8KCY - chains J and K of the 12 polymer chains in the assembly; structure by electron microscopy, 2.80 A resolution.

[Chain J]
Molecule: 193-nt DNA strand
Organism: synthetic construct
Sequence (193 nucleotides; row label = number of the first residue in the row; numbers below 1 keep their minus sign (DA-96 is residue -96)):
   -96 ATCACGTAAT ATTGGCCAGC TAGGATCACA ATCCCGGTGC CGAGGCCGCT CAATTGGTCG
   -36 TAGACAGCTC TAGCACCGCT TAAACGCACG TACGGATTCC GTACGTGCGT TTAAGCGGTG
    24 CTAGAGCTGT CTACGACCAA TTGAGCGGCC TCGGCACCGG GATTGTGATC CTAGCTGGCC
    84 AATATTACGT GAT

[Chain K]
Protein: Protein DEK
Organism: Homo sapiens
UniProt: P35659 (DEK_HUMAN); residues 1-375 here = UniProt positions 1-375
Amino-acid sequence (379 residues; numbered -3 to 375; the number before each row is that of its first residue; numbers below 1 keep their minus sign (Gly-3 is residue -3)):
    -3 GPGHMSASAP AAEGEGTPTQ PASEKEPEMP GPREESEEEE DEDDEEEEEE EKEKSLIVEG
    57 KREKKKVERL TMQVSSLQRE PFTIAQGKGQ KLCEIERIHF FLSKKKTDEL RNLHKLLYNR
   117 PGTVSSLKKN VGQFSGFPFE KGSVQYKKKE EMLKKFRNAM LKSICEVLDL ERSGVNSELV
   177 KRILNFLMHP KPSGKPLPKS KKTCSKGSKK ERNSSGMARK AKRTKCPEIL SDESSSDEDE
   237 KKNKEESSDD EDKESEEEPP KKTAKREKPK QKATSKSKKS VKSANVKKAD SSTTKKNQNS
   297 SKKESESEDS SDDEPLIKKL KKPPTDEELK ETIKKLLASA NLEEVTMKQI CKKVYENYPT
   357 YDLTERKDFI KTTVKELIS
Not modelled in the structure: -3 to 51, 69-77, 189-375
Differences from the reference sequence: expression tag (-3 to 0)
From the paper describing this entry:
  - self-association interface (contacts with another copy of this molecule): Lys102 to Asn108, Met156 to Leu164
  - binding site for the 193-nt DNA strand: Lys111, Arg116, Lys125, Lys144, Arg153, Arg168
  - mutagenesis - R107E/R116E, K124E/K125E, K124E/K125E/R153E/K158E/R168E, R153E/K158E/R168E: decreased binding to nucleosome

[Interface between chain J and chain K]
Pairs across the interface (13; chain J residue first):
  DT0(J) with Arg116(K), phosphate contact; Pro117(K), phosphate contact
  DT1(J) with Arg116(K), salt bridge to the phosphate; Pro117(K), phosphate contact; Gly118(K), phosphate contact; Thr119(K), sugar contact
  DC2(J) with Arg107(K), salt bridge to the phosphate; Thr119(K), hydrogen bond to the phosphate; Val120(K), hydrogen bond to the phosphate
  DT79(J) with Arg153(K), salt bridge to the phosphate
  DG80(J) with Arg153(K), salt bridge to the phosphate; Asn154(K), hydrogen bond to the phosphate
  DG81(J) with Asn154(K), phosphate contact
Other interface residues (no listed pair), chain K (11 interface residues in all): Ala155, Val171, Asn172

[Summary]
6 residues of chain J and 11 residues of chain K are in contact, with 3 hydrogen bonds and 4 salt bridges.
Polar contacts include DC2(J)-Thr119(K), DC2(J)-Val120(K) and DG80(J)-Asn154(K). From the paper: a binding
site for the 193-nt DNA strand at Lys111(K), Arg116(K) and Lys125(K) among others; R107E/R116E, K124E/K125E
and K124E/K125E/R153E/K158E/R168E of chain K, among others, reduce binding to nucleosome.
Here chain J is a 193-nt DNA strand (synthetic construct) and chain K is Protein DEK (Homo sapiens). Entry
8KCY (Structure of nucleosome complexed with two DEK molecules) was determined by electron microscopy (same
publication as 8KD1 and 8KE0).
